Entry 5S61 (X-ray diffraction, 1.95 A resolution); this record covers chains C and D of the 6 polymer chains in the assembly.

Chain C:
Protein: Tubulin alpha-1B chain
Organism: Bos taurus
UniProtKB: P81947 (TBA1B_BOVIN); residue numbers follow UniProt; this construct covers 1-451
Chain sequence (451 residues; each row starts with the number of its first residue):
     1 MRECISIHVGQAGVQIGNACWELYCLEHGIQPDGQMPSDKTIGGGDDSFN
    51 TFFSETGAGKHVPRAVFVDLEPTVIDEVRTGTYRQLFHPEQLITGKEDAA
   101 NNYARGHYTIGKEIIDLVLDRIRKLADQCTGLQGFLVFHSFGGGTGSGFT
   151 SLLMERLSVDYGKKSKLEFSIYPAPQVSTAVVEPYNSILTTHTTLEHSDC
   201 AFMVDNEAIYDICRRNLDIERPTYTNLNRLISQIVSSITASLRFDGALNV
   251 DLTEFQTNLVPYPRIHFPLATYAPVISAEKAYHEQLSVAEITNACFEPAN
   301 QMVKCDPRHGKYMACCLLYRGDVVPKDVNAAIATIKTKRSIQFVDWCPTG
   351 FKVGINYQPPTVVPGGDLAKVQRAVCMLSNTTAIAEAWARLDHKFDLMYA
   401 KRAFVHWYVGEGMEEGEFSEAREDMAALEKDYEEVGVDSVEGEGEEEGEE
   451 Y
Disordered / not traced: 441-451
Ion coordination: Ca2+: D39, T41, G44, E55
Small-molecule neighbours:
  - AYV (1-[2-methyl-1,3-bis(oxidanyl)propan-2-yl]-3-phenyl-urea), molecule 1: N18, W21, E22, F67, E77, V78, G81, T82, Y83, L86, F87
  - AYV, molecule 2: N258, P348, T349, G350, F351, K352
  - GTP (guanosine-5'-triphosphate): G10, Q11, A12, Q15, I16, D69, D98, A99, A100, N101, S140, G142, G143, G144, T145, G146, I171, P173, V177, S178, T179, E183, N206, Y224, L227, N228, I231

Chain D:
Protein: Tubulin beta-2B chain
Organism: Bos taurus
UniProtKB: Q6B856 (TBB2B_BOVIN); the author numbering skips numbers that UniProt does not, so the offset changes along the chain: 1-42 = UniProt 1-42; 45-360 = UniProt 43-358; 369-455 = UniProt 359-445
Chain sequence (445 residues; numbered 1 to 455; 10 numbers in that range are skipped by the numbering (no residue carries them; nothing is unmodelled there); the number before each row is that of its first residue):
     1 MREIVHIQAGQCGNQIGAKFWEVISDEHGIDPTGSYHGDSDL
    45 QLERINVYYNEATGNKYVPRAILVDLEPGTMDSVRSGPFGQIFRPDNFVF
    95 GQSGAGNNWAKGHYTEGAELVDSVLDVVRKESESCDCLQGFQLTHSLGGG
   145 TGSGMGTLLISKIREEYPDRIMNTFSVMPSPKVSDTVVEPYNATLSVHQL
   195 VENTDETYCIDNEALYDICFRTLKLTTPTYGDLNHLVSATMSGVTTCLRF
   245 PGQLNADLRKLAVNMVPFPRLHFFMPGFAPLTSRGSQQYRALTVPELTQQ
   295 MFDSKNMMAACDPRHGRYLTVAAIFRGRMSMKEVDEQMLNVQNKNSSYFV
   345 EWIPNNVKTAVCDIPP
   369 RGLKMSATFIGNSTAIQELFKRISEQFTAMFRRKAFLHWYTGEGMDEMEF
   419 TEAESNMNDLVSEYQQYQDATADEQGEFEEEEGEDEA
Disordered / not traced: 442-455
Ion coordination: Mg2+: Q11 (together with GDP)
Small-molecule neighbours:
  - AYV (1-[2-methyl-1,3-bis(oxidanyl)propan-2-yl]-3-phenyl-urea): D211, I212, R215, T216, K218, K299
  - GDP (guanosine-5'-diphosphate): G10, Q11, C12, Q15, I16, D69, A99, N101, S140, G142, G143, G144, T145, G146, V171, P173, V177, S178, E183, N206, L209, Y224, L227, N228, V231
UniProt features mapped onto this chain:
  - motif: M1 to I4 (MREI motif)
  - binding site (GTP): Q11, E71, S140, G144, T145, G146, N206, N228
  - binding site (Mg(2+)): E71
  - modified residue: S40 (Phosphoserine), T57 (Phosphothreonine), K60 (N6-acetyllysine), S174 (Phosphoserine), T287 (Phosphothreonine), T292 (Phosphothreonine), R320 (Omega-N-methylarginine), E448 (5-glutamyl polyglutamate)
  - cross-link (Glycyl lysine isopeptide (Lys-Gly)): K60 (interchain with G-Cter in ubiquitin), K326 (interchain with G-Cter in ubiquitin)

Interface between chain C and chain D:
Contacting residue pairs (59; chain C residue first):
  Q11(C) with Q247(D), hydrogen bond
  K96(C) with R2(D); D130(D), salt bridge; C131(D)
  E97(C) with R2(D), salt bridge; C131(D); R164(D), salt bridge; R253(D), salt bridge
  D98(C) with K254(D), salt bridge
  A100(C) with R253(D); K254(D); V257(D)
  N101(C) with K254(D)
  R105(C) with R253(D)
  P175(C) with N349(D)
  S178(C) with K352(D), hydrogen bond
  T179(C) with Q247(D); L248(D); N258(D), hydrogen bond (backbone-side chain)
  A180(C) with N258(D); K352(D)
  V181(C) with N258(D), hydrogen bond (backbone-side chain); I347(D), hydrophobic; P348(D); N349(D); K352(D)
  Y210(C) with D329(D)
  E220(C) with K326(D)
  R221(C) with M325(D); K326(D); D329(D), salt bridge
  Y224(C) with Q247(D), hydrogen bond
  K394(C) with N349(D), hydrogen bond
  L397(C) with E345(D); W346(D); P348(D), hydrophobic; A440(D), hydrophobic
  M398(C) with W346(D); P348(D)
  K401(C) with F262(D); W346(D); A438(D); T439(D), hydrogen bond (side chain-backbone)
  R402(C) with F262(D)
  A403(C) with P261(D); F262(D), hydrophobic
  F404(C) with V257(D); N258(D); V260(D); P261(D), hydrogen bond (backbone-backbone); T314(D); I347(D), hydrophobic
  H406(C) with V260(D), hydrogen bond (side chain-backbone); P261(D); F262(D); P263(D)
  W407(C) with A256(D), hydrophobic; V257(D); V260(D), hydrogen bond (side chain-backbone)
Other interface residues (no listed pair), chain C (27 interface residues in all): V182, E411
Other interface residues (no listed pair), chain D (30 interface residues in all): D251, N350

In short:
27 residues of chain C and 30 residues of chain D are in contact; the contacts include 10 hydrogen bonds and 6
salt bridges. Polar pairs include K96(C)-D130(D), E97(C)-R2(D) and E97(C)-R164(D). Ligands of chain C:
compound AYV and GTP.
Here chain C is Tubulin alpha-1B chain and chain D is Tubulin beta-2B chain, both from Bos taurus. Entry 5S61
(Tubulin-Z57472297-complex) was determined by X-ray diffraction (same publication as 5S4L, 5S4M, 5S4N, 5S4O,
5S4P, 5S4Q and 52 further entries).
